5R0J - chains A and B; structure by X-ray diffraction, 1.81 A resolution.

Chain A:
Molecule: Pre-mRNA-splicing factor 8
Organism: Saccharomyces cerevisiae (strain ATCC 204508 / S288c)
Notes: fragment: yPrp8 RNaseH
Reference sequence: P33334 (PRP8_YEAST); residue numbers follow UniProt; this construct covers 1836-2090
Sequence (258 residues; row label = number of the first residue in the row):
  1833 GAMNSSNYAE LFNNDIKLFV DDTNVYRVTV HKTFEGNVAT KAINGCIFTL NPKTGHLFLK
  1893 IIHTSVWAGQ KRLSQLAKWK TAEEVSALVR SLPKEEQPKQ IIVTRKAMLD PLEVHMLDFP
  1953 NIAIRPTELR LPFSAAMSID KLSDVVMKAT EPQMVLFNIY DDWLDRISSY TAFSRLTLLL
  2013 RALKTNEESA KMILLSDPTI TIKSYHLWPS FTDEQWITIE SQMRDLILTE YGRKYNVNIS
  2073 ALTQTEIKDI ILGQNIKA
Not modelled in the structure: 2070-2090
Construct notes: expression tag (1833-1835)
Residues lining bound ligands: RBJ (4-[(methylamino)methyl]phenol): Arg1922, Val1946, His1947, Leu1949, Asp1950

Chain B:
Molecule: A1 cistron-splicing factor AAR2
Organism: Saccharomyces cerevisiae (strain ATCC 204508 / S288c)
Notes: fragment: GAMA - Aar2(1-152) - SSSSS - Aar2(171-317); engineered mutation(s): L153_D170delinsSSSSS
Reference sequence: P32357 (AAR2_YEAST); aligned to UniProt positions 1-317 over residues 1-317
Sequence (308 residues; numbered -3 to 317; 13 numbers in that range are skipped by the numbering (no residue carries them; nothing is unmodelled there); the number before each row is that of its first residue; numbers below 1 keep their minus sign (Gly-3 is residue -3)):
    -3 GAMAMNTVPF TSAPIEVTIG IDQYSFNVKE NQPFHGIKDI PIGHVHVIHF QHADNSSMRY
    57 GYWFDCRMGN FYIQYDPKDG LYKMMEERDG AKFENIVHNF KERQMMVSYP KIDEDDTWYN
   117 LTEFVQMDKI RKIVRKDENQ FSYVDSSMTT VQENEL
   166 SSSSSDPAHS LNYTVINFKS REAIRPGHEM EDFLDKSYYL NTVMLQGIFK NSSNYFGELQ
   226 FAFLNAMFFG NYGSSLQWHA MIELICSSAT VPKHMLDKLD EILYYQIKTL PEQYSDILLN
   286 ERVWNICLYS SFQKNSLHNT EKIMENKYPE LL
Not modelled in the structure: -3 to 0, 166-169
Construct notes: expression tag (-3 to 0); conflict Ser166 (Leu153 in P32357), Ser167 (Lys154 in P32357), Ser170 (Leu157 in P32357)
Swiss-Prot annotation at these positions:
  - region: Leu261 to Ile282 (Leucine-zipper)
  - modified residue: Ser253 (Phosphoserine), Thr274 (Phosphothreonine)
Residues lining bound ligands: RBJ (4-[(methylamino)methyl]phenol): Arg186, Ile189, Arg190, Pro191, Glu194

Interface between chain A and chain B:
Pairs across the interface (14):
  Gln1907(A) with Met195(B); Leu199(B)
  Leu1908(A) with Met195(B), hydrophobic
  Trp1911(A) with Glu194(B); Met195(B), hydrophobic; Phe198(B), hydrophobic
  Asp1942(A) with Lys184(B), salt bridge
  Glu1945(A) with Lys184(B), salt bridge
  Val1946(A) with Ile189(B), hydrophobic; Glu194(B)
  His1947(A) with Glu194(B), salt bridge
  Leu1949(A) with Lys184(B); Ser185(B); Ile189(B), hydrophobic
Other interface residues (no listed pair), chain B (8 interface residues in all): Arg186

Overview:
Chain A and chain B each contribute 8 residues to their interface, with 3 salt bridges. Among the polar pairs
are Asp1942(A)-Lys184(B), Glu1945(A)-Lys184(B) and His1947(A)-Glu194(B). Compound RBJ is bound between chain A
and chain B.
Chain A is Pre-mRNA-splicing factor 8 and chain B is A1 cistron-splicing factor AAR2, both from Saccharomyces
cerevisiae (strain ATCC 204508 / S288c); the structure, PanDDA analysis group deposition -- Aar2/RNaseH in
complex with fragment F2X-Entry F08, DMSO-free, was determined by X-ray diffraction (same publication as 5QY1,
5QY2, 5QY3, 5QY4, 5QY5, 5QY6 and 128 further entries).
